Entry 3IG7 (X-ray diffraction, 1.80 A resolution); this record covers chain A.

# Chain A
Molecule: Cell division protein kinase 2
From: Homo sapiens
Notes: EC 2.7.11.22
UniProt: P24941 (CDK2_HUMAN); residues 1-298 here = UniProt positions 1-298
Sequence (299 residues; numbered 0 to 298; the number before each row is that of its first residue; numbering starts at 0):
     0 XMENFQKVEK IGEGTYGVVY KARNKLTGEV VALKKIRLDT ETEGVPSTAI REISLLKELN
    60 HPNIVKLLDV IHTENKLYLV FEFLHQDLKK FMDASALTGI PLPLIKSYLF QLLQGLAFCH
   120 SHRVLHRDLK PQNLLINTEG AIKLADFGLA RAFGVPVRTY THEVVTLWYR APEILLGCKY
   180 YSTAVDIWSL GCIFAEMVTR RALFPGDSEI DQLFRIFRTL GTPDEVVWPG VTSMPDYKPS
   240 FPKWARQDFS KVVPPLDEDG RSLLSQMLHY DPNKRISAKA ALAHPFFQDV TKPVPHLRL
Not modelled in the structure: 36-43, 153-164
Modified residues: ACE (acetyl group) at position 0
UniProt features mapped onto this chain:
  - active site: D127 (Proton acceptor)
  - binding site (ATP): I10 to V18, K33, E81 to L83, D86, K129 to N132, D145
  - binding site (Mg(2+)): N132, D145
  - site (CDK7 binding): K9, K88, K89, L166
  - modified residue: M1 (N-acetylmethionine), K6 (N6-acetyllysine), T14 (Phosphothreonine), Y15 (Phosphotyrosine), Y19 (Phosphotyrosine), T160 (Phosphothreonine)
  - natural variant: P45 (P45L: In a glioblastoma multiforme sample)
  - mutagenesis: K9 (K9F: Reduced phosphorylation by CAK), T14 (T14A: 2-fold increase in activity), Y15 (Y15F: 2-fold increase in activity), K88 to K89 (Reduced phosphorylation by CAK), T160 (T160A: Abolishes activity), L166 (L166R: Reduced phosphorylation by CAK and reduced kinase activity)
Residues lining bound ligands: EFP (N-{1-[cis-3-(acetylamino)cyclobutyl]-1H-imidazol-4-yl}-2-(4-methoxyphenyl)acetamide): E8, I10, G13, V18, A31, K33, V64, F80, E81, F82, L83, H84, Q85, D86, K89, N132, L134, A144, D145, L148

# Overview
Bound to chain A: compound EFP. Curated annotation (UniProt) lists active-site residue D127, 19 ATP-binding
residues, Mg2+-binding residues N132 and D145 and 7 mutagenesis sites.
Chain A is Cell division protein kinase 2 (Homo sapiens); the structure, Novel CDK-5 inhibitors - crystal
structure of inhibitor EFP with CDK-2, was determined by X-ray diffraction, deposited together with 3IGG.
